PDB entry 4CMY | X-ray diffraction, 2.59 A resolution | chains A and V of the 24 polymer chains in the assembly

Chain A:
Name: Ferritin
Organism: Chlorobaculum tepidum
UniProt: Q8KBP5 (Q8KBP5_CHLTE); numbering as in UniProt (aligned over 1-203)
Amino-acid sequence (203 residues; numbered 1 to 203; the number before each row is that of its first residue):
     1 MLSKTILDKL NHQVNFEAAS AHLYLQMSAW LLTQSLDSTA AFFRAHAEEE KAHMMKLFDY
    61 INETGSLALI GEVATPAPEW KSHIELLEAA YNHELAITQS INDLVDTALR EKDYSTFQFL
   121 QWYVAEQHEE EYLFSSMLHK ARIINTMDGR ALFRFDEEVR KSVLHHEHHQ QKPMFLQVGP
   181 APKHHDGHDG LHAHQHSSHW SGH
Not modelled in the structure: 164-203
Ion coordination: Fe ion site 1: E17, E50, H53; Fe ion site 2: E50, E94, E130

Chain V:
Name: Ferritin
Organism: Chlorobaculum tepidum
UniProt: Q8KBP5 (Q8KBP5_CHLTE); numbering as in UniProt (aligned over 1-203)
Amino-acid sequence (203 residues; numbered 1 to 203; the number before each row is that of its first residue):
     1 MLSKTILDKL NHQVNFEAAS AHLYLQMSAW LLTQSLDSTA AFFRAHAEEE KAHMMKLFDY
    61 INETGSLALI GEVATPAPEW KSHIELLEAA YNHELAITQS INDLVDTALR EKDYSTFQFL
   121 QWYVAEQHEE EYLFSSMLHK ARIIDTMDGR ALFRFDEEVR KSVLHHEHHQ QKPMFLQVGP
   181 APKHHDGHDG LHAHQHSSHW SGH
Not modelled in the structure: 164-203
Sequence notes: conflict D145 (Asn in Q8KBP5)
Ion coordination: Fe ion site 1: E17, E50, H53; Fe ion site 2: E50, E94, E130

Chain A / chain V interface:
Pairs across the interface - 29 pairs, chain A then chain V:
  H139(A) - T33(V)
  H139(A) - S35(V)
  K140(A) - D37(V)  salt bridge
  I143(A) - S35(V)
  M147(A) - R150(V)
  A151(A) - I144(V)
  A151(A) - R150(V)
  L152(A) - L36(V)
  L152(A) - H83(V)
  F153(A) - S35(V)
  R154(A) - E157(V)  salt bridge
  F155(A) - T39(V)
  F155(A) - H83(V)
  F155(A) - L87(V)  hydrophobic
  F155(A) - M137(V)
  F155(A) - A141(V)  hydrophobic
  F155(A) - I144(V)
  D156(A) - L36(V)
  D156(A) - D37(V)  hydrogen bond (side chain-backbone)
  D156(A) - S38(V)  hydrogen bond (side chain-backbone)
  D156(A) - T39(V)  hydrogen bond
  E158(A) - K140(V)
  E158(A) - I144(V)
  E158(A) - F153(V)
  V159(A) - S38(V)
  V159(A) - T39(V)
  R160(A) - S38(V)
  K161(A) - E157(V)  salt bridge
  K161(A) - R160(V)
Other interface residues (no listed pair), chain A (17 interface residues in all): E157, S162, V163
Other interface residues (no listed pair), chain V (18 interface residues in all): Q34, F42

Overview:
17 residues of chain A face 18 of chain V across their interface, with 3 hydrogen bonds and 3 salt bridges.
Polar contacts include K140(A)-D37(V), R154(A)-E157(V) and K161(A)-E157(V). The Fe ion site 1 is built by
E17(A), E50(A) and H53(A).
Here chain A is Ferritin and chain V is Ferritin, both from Chlorobaculum tepidum. Entry 4CMY (Chlorobium
tepidum Ferritin) was determined by X-ray diffraction.
